5XX0 - chain A; structure by X-ray diffraction, 2.40 A resolution.

# Chain A
Molecule: Protein sidekick-2
Source organism: Mus musculus
UniProt: Q6V4S5 (SDK2_MOUSE); residues 1-403 here = UniProt positions 1-403
Chain sequence (403 residues; each row starts with the number of its first residue):
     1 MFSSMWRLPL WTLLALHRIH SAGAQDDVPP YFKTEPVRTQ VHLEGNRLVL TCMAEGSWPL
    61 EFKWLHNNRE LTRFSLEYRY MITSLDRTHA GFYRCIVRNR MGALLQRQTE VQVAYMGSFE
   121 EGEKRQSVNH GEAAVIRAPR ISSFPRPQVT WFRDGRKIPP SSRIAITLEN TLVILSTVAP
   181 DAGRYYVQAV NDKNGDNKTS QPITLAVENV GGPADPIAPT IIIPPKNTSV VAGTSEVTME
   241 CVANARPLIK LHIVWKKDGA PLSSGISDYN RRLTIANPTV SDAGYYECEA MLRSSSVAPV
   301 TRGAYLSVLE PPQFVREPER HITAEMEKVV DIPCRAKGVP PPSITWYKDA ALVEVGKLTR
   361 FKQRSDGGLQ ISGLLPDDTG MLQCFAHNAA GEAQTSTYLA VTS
Disordered / not traced: 1-26
Cystine bridges: C52-C95, C241-C288, C334-C384
UniProt features mapped onto this chain:
  - glycosylation: N197 (N-linked (GlcNAc...) asparagine)

# Summary
Chain A is Protein sidekick-2 (Mus musculus); the structure, Crystal structure of the four N-terminal
immunoglogulin domains of Sidekick-2 protein, was determined by X-ray diffraction together with 5XWX from the
same study.
